Entry 2BW0 (X-ray diffraction, 1.70 A resolution); this record covers chain A.

Chain A:
Protein: 10-formyltetrahydrofolate dehydrogenase
Source organism: Homo sapiens
Notes: EC 1.5.1.6; fragment: hydrolase domain, residues 1-307
UniProtKB: O75891 (FTHFD_HUMAN); residue numbers follow UniProt; this construct covers 1-307
Chain sequence (329 residues; each row starts with the number of its first residue; note: 1 number in that range is skipped by the numbering (no residue carries it; nothing is unmodelled there); numbers below 1 keep their minus sign (Met-22 is residue -22)):
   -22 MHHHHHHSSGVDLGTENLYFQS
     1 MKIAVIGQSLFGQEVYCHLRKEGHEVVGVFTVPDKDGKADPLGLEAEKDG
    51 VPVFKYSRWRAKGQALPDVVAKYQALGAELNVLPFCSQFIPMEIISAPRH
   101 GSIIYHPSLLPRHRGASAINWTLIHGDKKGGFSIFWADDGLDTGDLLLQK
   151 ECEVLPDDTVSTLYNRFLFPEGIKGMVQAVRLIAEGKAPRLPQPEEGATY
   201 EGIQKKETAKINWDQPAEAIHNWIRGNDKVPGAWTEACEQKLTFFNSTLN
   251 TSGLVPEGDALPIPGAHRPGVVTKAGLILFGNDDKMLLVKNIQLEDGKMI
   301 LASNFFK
Unresolved in the structure: -22 to -3
Curated features (UniProtKB/Swiss-Prot):
  - active site: His106 (Proton donor)
  - binding site ((6R)-10-formyltetrahydrofolate): Gln88 to Ile90, Asp142
  - site: Asp142 (Essential for catalytic activity)
  - modified residue: Ser9 (Phosphoserine), Lys38 (N6-succinyllysine)
From the paper describing this entry:
  - catalytic residues: His106, Asp142

In short:
UniProt lists active-site residue His106 and 4 (6R)-10-formyltetrahydrofolate-binding residues. From the
paper: catalytic residues His106 and Asp142.
Chain A is 10-formyltetrahydrofolate dehydrogenase (Homo sapiens); the structure, Crystal Structure of the
hydrolase domain of Human 10-Formyltetrahydrofolate 2 dehydrogenase, was determined by X-ray diffraction
together with 2CFI from the same study.
